Entry 8I9T (electron microscopy, 3.60 A resolution); this record covers chains C1 and Lf of the 55 polymer chains in the assembly.

== Chain C1 ==
Molecule: 3341-nt RNA strand
Organism: Chaetomium thermophilum
Sequence (3341 nucleotides; numbered 1 to 3341; the number before each row is that of its first residue):
     1 GGUUGACCUCGGAUCAGGUAGGAGGACCCGCUGAACUUAAGCAUAUCAAU
    51 AAGCGGAGGAAAAGAAACCAACAGGGAUUGCCCUAGUAACGGCGAGUGAA
   101 GCGGCAACAGCUCAAAUUUGAAAGCUGGCUUCGGCCCGCGUUGUAAUUUG
   151 GAGAGGAUGCUUUGGGCGAGGCUCCUUCUGAGUUCCCUGGAACGGGACGC
   201 CACAGAGGGUGAGAGCCCCGUAUAGUUGGAAGCCAAGCCUGUGUAAAGCU
   251 CCUUCGACGAGUCGAGUAGUUUGGGAAUGCUGCUCAAAAUGGGAGGUAAA
   301 UUUCUUCUAAAGCUAAAUACCGGCCAGAGACCGAUAGCGCACAAGUAGAG
   351 UGAUCGAAAGAUGAAAAGCACUUUGAAAAGAGGGUUAAAUAGCACGUGAA
   401 AUUGUUGAAAGGGAAGCGCUUGUGACCAGACUUGCGCCCGGCGGAUCAUC
   451 CGGUGUUCUCACCGGUGCACUCCGCCGGGCUCAGGCCAGCAUCGGUUCUG
   501 GCGGGGGGAUAAAGGCCCAGGGAAUGUGGCUCCUCCGGGAGUGUUAUAGC
   551 CCUGGGUGUAAUACCCUCGCCGGGACCGAGGACCGCGCUCUGCAAGGAUG
   601 CUGGCGUAAUGGUCACCAGCGACCCGUCUUGAAACACGGACCAAGGAGUC
   651 AAGGUUUUGCGCGAGUGUUUGGGUGUAAAACCCGCACGCGUAAUGAAAGU
   701 GAACGUAGGUGAGAGCUUCGGCGCAUCAUCGACCGAUCCUGAUGUAUUCG
   751 GAUGGAUUUGAGUAGGAGCGUUAAGCCUUGGACCCGAAAGAUGGUGAACU
   801 AUGCUUGGAUAGGGUGAAGCCAGAGGAAACUCUGGUGGAGGCUCGCAGCG
   851 GUUCUGACGUGCAAAUCGAUCGUCAAAUCUGAGCAUGGGGGCGAAAGACU
   901 AAUCGAACCAUCUAGUAGCUGGUUACCGCCGAAGUUUCCCUCAGGAUAGC
   951 AGUGUCGACCUUCAGUUUUAUGAGGUAAAGCGAAUGAUUAGGGACUCGGG
  1001 GGCGAUUUUUAGCCUUCAUCCAUUCUCAAACUUUAAAUAUGUAAGAAGCC
  1051 CUUGUUACUUAACUGAACGUGGGCAUUCGAAUGUAUCGACACUAGUGGGC
  1101 CAUUUUUGGUAAGCAGAACUGGCGAUGCGGGAUGAACCGAACGCGGGGUU
  1151 AAGGUGCCGGAGUGGACGCUCAUCAGACACCACAAAAGGCGUUAGUACAU
  1201 CUUGACAGCAGGACGGUGGCCAUGGAAGUCGGAAUCCGCUAAGGACUGUG
  1251 UAACAACUCACCUGCCGAAUGUACUAGCCCUGAAAAUGGAUGGCGCUCAA
  1301 GCGUCCCACCCAUACCCCGCCCUCAGGGUAGAAACGAUGCCCUGAGGAGU
  1351 AGGCGGCCGUGGAGGUCAGUGACGAAGCCUAGGGCGUGAGCCCGGGUCGA
  1401 ACGGCCUCUAGUGCAGAUCUUGGUGGUAGUAGCAAAUACUUCAAUGAGAA
  1451 CUUGAAGGACCGAAGUGGGGAAAGGUUCCAUGUGAACAGCGGUUGGACAU
  1501 GGGUUAGUCGAUCCUAAGCCAUAGGGAAGUUCCGUUUCAAAGGGGCACUC
  1551 GUGCCCCGUGUGGCGAAAGGGAAGCCGGUUAAUAUUCCGGCACCUGGAUG
  1601 UGGGUUUUGCGCGGCAACGCAACUGAACGCGGAGACGACGGCGGGGGCCC
  1651 CGGGCAGAGUUCUCUUUUCUUCUUAACGGUCUAUCACCCUGGAAACAGUU
  1701 UGUCUGGAGAUAGGGUUUAAUGGCCGGAAGAGCCCGACACUUCUGUCGGG
  1751 UCCGGUGCGCUCUCGACGUCCCUUGAAAAUCCGCGGGAGGGAAUAAUUCU
  1801 CACGCCAGGUCGUACUCAUAACCGCAGCAGGUCCCCAAGGUGAACAGCCU
  1851 CUGGUUGAUAGAACAAUGUAGAUAAGGGAAGUCGGCAAAAUAGAUCCGUA
  1901 ACUUCGGGAAAAGGAUUGGCUCUAAGGGUUGGGCACGUUGGGCUUUGGGC
  1951 GGACGCCCUGGGAGCAGAGGGCCUCUAGCCGGGCAACCGGCCGGCGGCCC
  2001 UCAGCACCCGGGGUUGAAGCCCUUAGCAGGCUUCGGCCGUCCGGCGUGCG
  2051 GUUAACAACCAACUUAGAACUGGUACGGACAGGGGGAAUCUGACUGUCUA
  2101 AUUAAAACAUAGCAUUGCGAUGGCCAGAAAGUGGUGUUGACGCAAUGUGA
  2151 UUUCUGCCCAGUGCUCUGAAUGUCAAAGUGAAGAAAUUCAACCAAGCGCG
  2201 GGUAAACGGCGGGAGUAACUAUGACUCUCUUAAGGUAGCCAAAUGCCUCG
  2251 UCAUCUAAUUAGUGACGCGCAUGAAUGGAUUAACGAGAUUCCCACUGUCC
  2301 CUAUCUACUAUCUAGCGAAACCACAGCCAAGGGAACGGGCUUGGCAAAAU
  2351 CAGCGGGGAAAGAAGACCCUGUUGAGCUUGACUCUAGUUUGACAUUGUGA
  2401 AAAGACAUAGGAGGUGUAGAAUAGGUGGGAGCUUCGGCGCCAGUGAAAUA
  2451 CCACUACUCCUAUUGUUUUUUUACUUAUUCAAUGAAGCGGGGCUGGACUU
  2501 GCGUCCAACUUCUGGAGUUAAGGUCCUUCGCGGGCCGACCCGGGUUGAAG
  2551 ACAUUGUCAGGUGGGGAGUUUGGCUGGGGCGGCACAUCUGUUAAACCAUA
  2601 ACGCAGGUGUCCUAAGGGGGGCUCAUGGAGAACAGAAAUCUCCAGUAGAA
  2651 CAAAAGGGUAAAAGUCCCCUUGAUUUUGAUUUUCAGUGUGAAUACAAACC
  2701 AUGAAAGUGUGGCCUAUCGAUCCUUUAGUCCCUCGAAAUUUGAGGCUAGA
  2751 GGUGCCAGAAAAGUUACCACAGGGAUAACUGGCUUGUGGCGGCCAAGCGU
  2801 UCAUAGCGACGUCGCUUUUUGAUCCUUCGAUGUCGGCUCUUCCUAUCAUA
  2851 CCGAAGCAGAAUUCGGUAAGCGUUGGAUUGUUCACCCACUAAUAGGGAAC
  2901 GUGAGCUGGGUUUAGACCGUCGUGAGACAGGUUAGUUUUACCCUACUGAU
  2951 GAACUCGUCGCAAUGGUAAUUCAGCUUAGUACGAGAGGAACCGCUGAUUC
  3001 AGAUAAUUGGUUUUUGCGGUUGUCCGACCGGGCAGUGCCGCGAAGCUACC
  3051 AUCUGCUGGAUAAUGGCUGAACGCCUCUAAGUCAGAAUCCAUGCCAGAAC
  3101 GCGACGAUACUACCCGCACGUUGUAGACGUAUAAGAAUAGGCUCCGGCCU
  3151 CGUAUCCUAGCAGGCGAUUCCUCCGCCGGCCUCGAAGUGGCCGUCGGUAA
  3201 UUCGCGUAUUGCAAUUUAGACACGCGCGGGAUCAAAUCCUUUGCAGACGA
  3251 CUUAGAUGUGCGAAAGGGUCCUGUAAGCAGUAGAGUAGCCUUGUUGUUAC
  3301 GAUCUGCUGAGGGUAAGCCCUCCUUCGCCUAGAUUUCCCAG
Disordered / not traced: 1-2, 800-905, 987-1028, 1438-1854, 1887-2083, 2093-2283, 2359-2362, 2485-2545, 2571-2721, 2753-2756, 2822-2828, 2904-2914, 2937-2940, 3110-3111, 3121-3123, 3215-3217, 3338-3341

== Chain Lf ==
Name: 60S ribosomal protein l33-like protein
Organism: Chaetomium thermophilum
UniProt: G0SCL3 (G0SCL3_CHATD); residue numbers follow UniProt; this construct covers 1-109
Amino-acid sequence (109 residues; each row starts with the number of its first residue):
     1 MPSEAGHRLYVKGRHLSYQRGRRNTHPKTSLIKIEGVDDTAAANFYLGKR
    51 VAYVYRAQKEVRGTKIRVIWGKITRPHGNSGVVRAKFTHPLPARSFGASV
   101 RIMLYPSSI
Disordered / not traced: 1

== Interface between chain C1 and chain Lf ==
Residue-residue contacts (93):
  U420(C1) - Pro27(Lf)  sugar contact
  U420(C1) - Pro90(Lf)  sugar contact
  U421(C1) - His89(Lf)  phosphate contact
  U421(C1) - Pro90(Lf)  hydrogen bond to the sugar
  U421(C1) - Leu91(Lf)  sugar contact
  U421(C1) - Pro92(Lf)  base contact
  G422(C1) - Tyr55(Lf)  hydrogen bond to the phosphate
  G422(C1) - His89(Lf)  salt bridge to the phosphate
  G422(C1) - Pro92(Lf)  sugar contact
  U423(C1) - Tyr55(Lf)  hydrogen bond to the phosphate
  U423(C1) - Ala57(Lf)  phosphate contact
  U423(C1) - Arg67(Lf)  salt bridge to the phosphate
  G424(C1) - Ala57(Lf)  phosphate contact
  G424(C1) - Lys59(Lf)  phosphate contact
  G424(C1) - Arg67(Lf)  salt bridge to the phosphate
  A425(C1) - Lys59(Lf)  salt bridge to the phosphate
  G489(C1) - Arg50(Lf)  salt bridge to the phosphate
  C490(C1) - Pro106(Lf)  phosphate contact
  U499(C1) - Asn44(Lf)  hydrogen bond to the sugar
  G574(C1) - Gly48(Lf)  phosphate contact
  G574(C1) - Thr74(Lf)  hydrogen bond to the sugar
  A575(C1) - Gly48(Lf)  phosphate contact
  A575(C1) - Lys72(Lf)  salt bridge to the phosphate
  A575(C1) - Thr74(Lf)  sugar contact
  C576(C1) - Lys72(Lf)  salt bridge to the phosphate
  A608(C1) - Arg62(Lf)  salt bridge to the phosphate
  A618(C1) - Ala93(Lf)  base contact
  A618(C1) - Arg94(Lf)  sugar contact
  G619(C1) - Thr25(Lf)  base contact
  G619(C1) - Pro27(Lf)  base contact
  G619(C1) - Phe96(Lf)  sugar contact
  C620(C1) - Arg23(Lf)  hydrogen bond to the sugar
  C620(C1) - Asn24(Lf)  sugar contact
  C620(C1) - Thr25(Lf)  sugar contact
  G621(C1) - Arg23(Lf)  sugar contact
  G1130(C1) - Arg22(Lf)  phosphate contact
  G1130(C1) - Arg23(Lf)  salt bridge to the phosphate
  G1131(C1) - Arg23(Lf)  salt bridge to the phosphate
  U1133(C1) - Arg23(Lf)  salt bridge to the phosphate
  G1145(C1) - Lys28(Lf)  phosphate contact
  G1146(C1) - Lys28(Lf)  salt bridge to the phosphate
  G1147(C1) - Lys86(Lf)  salt bridge to the phosphate
  G1148(C1) - Arg75(Lf)  salt bridge to the phosphate
  U1149(C1) - Arg75(Lf)  salt bridge to the phosphate
  G1159(C1) - Arg20(Lf)  sugar contact
  G1159(C1) - Arg22(Lf)  hydrogen bond to the base
  G1160(C1) - Arg20(Lf)  sugar contact
  G1160(C1) - Gly21(Lf)  base contact
  G1160(C1) - Arg22(Lf)  base contact
  G1160(C1) - Leu31(Lf)  sugar contact
  G1160(C1) - His77(Lf)  hydrogen bond to the sugar
  A1161(C1) - His77(Lf)  sugar contact
  G1162(C1) - Asn79(Lf)  hydrogen bond to the phosphate
  G1162(C1) - Ser80(Lf)  hydrogen bond to the phosphate
  A1308(C1) - Asn79(Lf)  hydrogen bond to the sugar
  C1309(C1) - Gly78(Lf)  hydrogen bond to the phosphate
  C1309(C1) - Asn79(Lf)  hydrogen bond to the sugar
  C1310(C1) - His77(Lf)  sugar contact
  C1310(C1) - Gly78(Lf)  hydrogen bond to the phosphate
  C1310(C1) - Arg84(Lf)  salt bridge to the phosphate
  C1311(C1) - Gln19(Lf)  hydrogen bond to the phosphate
  C1311(C1) - Arg20(Lf)  sugar contact
  C1311(C1) - Arg84(Lf)  salt bridge to the phosphate
  A1312(C1) - Asn24(Lf)  hydrogen bond to the phosphate
  A1312(C1) - His26(Lf)  salt bridge to the phosphate
  U3124(C1) - Arg56(Lf)  phosphate contact
  U3124(C1) - Ala57(Lf)  phosphate contact
  U3124(C1) - Gln58(Lf)  phosphate contact
  A3125(C1) - Arg94(Lf)  salt bridge to the phosphate
  A3125(C1) - Phe96(Lf)  base contact
  G3126(C1) - Arg94(Lf)  hydrogen bond to the base
  G3126(C1) - Phe96(Lf)  base contact
  G3126(C1) - Gly97(Lf)  base contact
  G3126(C1) - Ser99(Lf)  hydrogen bond to the sugar
  A3127(C1) - Arg56(Lf)  base contact
  A3127(C1) - Ser99(Lf)  hydrogen bond to the phosphate
  C3128(C1) - Tyr10(Lf)  hydrogen bond to the sugar
  C3128(C1) - Lys12(Lf)  salt bridge to the phosphate
  C3128(C1) - Arg56(Lf)  base contact
  G3129(C1) - Gly6(Lf)  phosphate contact
  G3129(C1) - His7(Lf)  phosphate contact
  G3129(C1) - Arg8(Lf)  salt bridge to the phosphate
  U3158(C1) - Ser3(Lf)  phosphate contact
  U3158(C1) - Glu4(Lf)  sugar contact
  U3158(C1) - Ala5(Lf)  sugar contact
  A3159(C1) - Ser3(Lf)  phosphate contact
  G3160(C1) - Pro2(Lf)  base contact
  G3160(C1) - Ser3(Lf)  hydrogen bond to the phosphate
  A3162(C1) - His7(Lf)  hydrogen bond to the base
  G3163(C1) - Pro2(Lf)  sugar contact
  G3163(C1) - Ser3(Lf)  hydrogen bond to the sugar
  G3163(C1) - His7(Lf)  base contact
  G3164(C1) - Pro2(Lf)  phosphate contact
Interface residues without a listed pair, chain C1 (54 interface residues in all): A488, C617, A1132, U1163, U2342, G3120, U3198, A3214
Interface residues without a listed pair, chain Lf (59 interface residues in all): Thr29, Leu47, Tyr53, Val61, Lys65, Ile69, Trp70, Pro76, Ser95, Ala98

== Summary ==
Chain C1 and chain Lf form an interface of 54 and 59 residues respectively; the contacts include 23 hydrogen
bonds and 21 salt bridges. Among the polar pairs are G1159(C1)-Arg22(Lf), G3126(C1)-Arg94(Lf) and
A3162(C1)-His7(Lf).
Chain C1 is a 3341-nt RNA strand and chain Lf is 60S ribosomal protein l33-like protein, both from Chaetomium
thermophilum; the structure, Cryo-EM structure of a Chaetomium thermophilum pre-60S ribosomal subunit - State
Dbp10-1, was determined by electron microscopy (same publication as 8I9P, 8I9V, 8I9W, 8I9X, 8I9Y, 8I9Z and
8IA0).
